Entry 1GKD (X-ray diffraction, 2.10 A resolution); this record covers chains A and B.

== Chain A (and B) ==
Name: 92 kDa type IV collagenase
From: Homo sapiens
Notes: EC 3.4.24.35; fragment: catalytic domain residues 107-215, 391-443; chain B of this document is another copy of the same molecule, construct and numbering; everything in this record applies to it too
UniProt: P14780 (MM09_HUMAN); residue numbers follow UniProt; this construct covers 107-215, 391-443
Amino-acid sequence (163 residues; row label = number of the first residue in the row; note: 175 numbers in that range are skipped by the numbering (no residue carries them; nothing is unmodelled there)):
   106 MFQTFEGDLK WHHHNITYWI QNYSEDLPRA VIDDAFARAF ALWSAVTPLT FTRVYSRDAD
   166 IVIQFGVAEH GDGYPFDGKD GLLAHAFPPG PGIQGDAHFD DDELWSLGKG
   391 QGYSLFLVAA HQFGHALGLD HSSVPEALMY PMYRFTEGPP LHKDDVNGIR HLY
Not modelled in the structure: 106-109 (chain B: 106-113)
Differences from the reference sequence: engineered mutation Q402 (Glu in P14780)
Curated features (UniProtKB/Swiss-Prot):
  - binding site (Ca(2+)): D131, D165, D182, G183, D185, L187, G197, Q199, D201, D205, D206, E208
  - binding site (Zn(2+)): H175, D177, H190, H203, H401, H405, H411
  - glycosylation (N-linked (GlcNAc...) asparagine): N120, N127
Metal / ion sites: Ca2+ site 1: D131, D206, E208; Ca2+ site 2: D165, G197, Q199, D201; Zn2+ site 1: H175, D177, H190, H203; Ca2+ site 3: D182, G183, D185, L187, D205, E208; Ca2+ site 4: S211, L212, G213, K214; Zn2+ site 2: H401, H405, H411 (together with STN)
Small-molecule neighbours: 2-amino-N,3,3-trimethylbutanamide / STN: G186, L187, L188, A189, H190, Y393, V398, H401, Q402, H405, H411, Y420, P421, M422, Y423

== How chain A and chain B interact ==
Contacting residue pairs - 24 pairs, chain A then chain B:
  D131(A) with P133(B)
  P133(A) with D131(B)
  A135(A) with Q391(B)
  V136(A) with S211(B); Q391(B)
  D139(A) with G215(B); Q391(B), hydrogen bond
  R143(A) with K214(B), hydrogen bond (side chain-backbone); G215(B)
  S211(A) with V136(B); L212(B)
  L212(A) with S211(B); L212(B)
  K214(A) with R143(B), hydrogen bond (backbone-side chain); G428(B)
  G215(A) with D139(B); R143(B)
  Q391(A) with A135(B); V136(B); D139(B), hydrogen bond (backbone-side chain)
  E427(A) with E427(B); G428(B), hydrogen bond (side chain-backbone)
  G428(A) with K214(B); E427(B), hydrogen bond (backbone-side chain)
Interface residues without a listed pair, chain A (17 interface residues in all): L132, L209, G213, F396
Interface residues without a listed pair, chain B (16 interface residues in all): L132, L209, G213

== Summary ==
The interface between chain A and chain B involves 17 residues on one side and 16 on the other, with 6
hydrogen bonds. Polar pairs include D139(A)-Q391(B), R143(A)-K214(B) and E427(A)-G428(B). Chain A binds
2-amino-N,3,3-trimethylbutanamide / STN.
Both chains are 92 kDa type IV collagenase (Homo sapiens). Entry 1GKD (MMP9 active site mutant-inhibitor
complex) was determined by X-ray diffraction (same publication as 1GKC).
